Entry 8FYB (electron microscopy, 3.10 A resolution); this record covers chains A and D of the 10 polymer chains in the assembly.

Chain A (and D):
Name: Cas2-DEDDh
Notes: chain D of this document is another copy of the same molecule, construct and numbering; everything in this record applies to it too
Amino-acid sequence (289 residues; each row starts with the number of its first residue):
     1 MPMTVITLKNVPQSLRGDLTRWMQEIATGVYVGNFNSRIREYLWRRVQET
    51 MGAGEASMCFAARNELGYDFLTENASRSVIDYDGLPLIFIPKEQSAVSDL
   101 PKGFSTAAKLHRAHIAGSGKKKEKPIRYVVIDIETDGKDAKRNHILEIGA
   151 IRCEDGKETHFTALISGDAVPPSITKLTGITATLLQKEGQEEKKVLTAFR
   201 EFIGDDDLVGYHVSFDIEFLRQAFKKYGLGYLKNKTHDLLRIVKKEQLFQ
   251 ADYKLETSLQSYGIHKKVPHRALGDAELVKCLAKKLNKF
Disordered / not traced: 93-289 (chain D: 94-289)

Interface between chain A and chain D:
Residue-residue contacts (47; chain A residue first):
  Met-3(A) / Met-3(D)
  Met-3(A) / Cys-59(D)  hydrophobic
  Val-5(A) / Val-5(D)  hydrophobic
  Thr-7(A) / Ile-26(D)
  Thr-7(A) / Ala-27(D)
  Gln-24(A) / Leu-66(D)
  Gln-24(A) / Tyr-68(D)
  Gln-24(A) / Phe-70(D)
  Gln-24(A) / Pro-86(D)  hydrogen bond (side chain-backbone)
  Gln-24(A) / Leu-87(D)
  Gln-24(A) / Ile-88(D)
  Glu-25(A) / Arg-77(D)  salt bridge
  Glu-25(A) / Ile-88(D)
  Ile-26(A) / Thr-7(D)
  Ile-26(A) / Phe-70(D)  hydrophobic
  Ile-26(A) / Arg-77(D)  hydrogen bond (backbone-side chain)
  Ile-26(A) / Ile-88(D)  hydrophobic
  Ala-27(A) / Thr-7(D)
  Ala-27(A) / Arg-77(D)  hydrogen bond (backbone-side chain)
  Thr-28(A) / Arg-77(D)  hydrogen bond
  Val-30(A) / Val-30(D)  hydrophobic
  Val-32(A) / Cys-59(D)  hydrophobic
  Val-32(A) / Tyr-68(D)
  Val-32(A) / Phe-70(D)  hydrophobic
  Gly-33(A) / Tyr-68(D)
  Asn-34(A) / Leu-66(D)  hydrogen bond (side chain-backbone)
  Asn-34(A) / Gly-67(D)  hydrogen bond (side chain-backbone)
  Asn-34(A) / Tyr-68(D)
  Cys-59(A) / Met-3(D)  hydrophobic
  Cys-59(A) / Val-32(D)  hydrophobic
  Leu-66(A) / Gln-24(D)
  Leu-66(A) / Asn-34(D)
  Gly-67(A) / Asn-34(D)  hydrogen bond (backbone-side chain)
  Tyr-68(A) / Gln-24(D)  hydrogen bond
  Tyr-68(A) / Val-32(D)
  Tyr-68(A) / Gly-33(D)
  Tyr-68(A) / Asn-34(D)
  Phe-70(A) / Gln-24(D)
  Phe-70(A) / Ile-26(D)  hydrophobic
  Arg-77(A) / Glu-25(D)  salt bridge
  Arg-77(A) / Ile-26(D)
  Arg-77(A) / Ala-27(D)
  Arg-77(A) / Thr-28(D)
  Pro-86(A) / Gln-24(D)  hydrogen bond (backbone-side chain)
  Leu-87(A) / Gln-24(D)
  Ile-88(A) / Gln-24(D)
  Ile-88(A) / Glu-25(D)
Also at the interface, not in a pair above, chain A (23 interface residues in all): Ser-57, Ala-61
Also at the interface, not in a pair above, chain D (22 interface residues in all): Ser-57

Summary:
Chain A and chain D form an interface of 23 and 22 residues respectively; the contacts include 9 hydrogen
bonds and 2 salt bridges. Among the polar pairs are Glu-25(A)/Arg-77(D), Gln-24(A)/Pro-86(D) and
Ile-26(A)/Arg-77(D).
Both chains are Cas2-DEDDh. Entry 8FYB (Cryo-EM structure of Cas1:Cas2-DEDDh:half-site integration complex)
was determined by electron microscopy (same publication as 8FY9, 8FYA, 8FYC and 8FYD).
